PDB entry 8WZB | electron microscopy, 3.28 A resolution | chains D and E of the 11 polymer chains in the assembly

[Chain D]
Molecule: Radial spoke head protein 3 homolog B
From: Mus musculus
Reference sequence: Q9DA80 (RSH3B_MOUSE); residues 1-389 here = UniProt positions 1-389
Sequence (389 residues; each row starts with the number of its first residue):
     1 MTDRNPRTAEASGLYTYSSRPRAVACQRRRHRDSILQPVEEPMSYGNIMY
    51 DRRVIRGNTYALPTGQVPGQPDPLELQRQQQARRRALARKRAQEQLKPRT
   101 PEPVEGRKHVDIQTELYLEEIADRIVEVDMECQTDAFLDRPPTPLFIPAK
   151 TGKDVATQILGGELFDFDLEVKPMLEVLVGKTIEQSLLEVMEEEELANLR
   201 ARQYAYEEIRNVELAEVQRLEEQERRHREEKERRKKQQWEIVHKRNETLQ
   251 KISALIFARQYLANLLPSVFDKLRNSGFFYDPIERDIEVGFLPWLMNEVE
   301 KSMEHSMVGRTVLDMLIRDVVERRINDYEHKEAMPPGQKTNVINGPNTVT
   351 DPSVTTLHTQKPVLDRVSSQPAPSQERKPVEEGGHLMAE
Unresolved in the structure: 1-284, 331-389
UniProt features mapped onto this chain:
  - modified residue: Thr143 (Phosphothreonine)

[Chain E]
Molecule: Nucleoside diphosphate kinase homolog 5
From: Mus musculus
Reference sequence: Q99MH5 (NDK5_MOUSE); residues 1-211 here = UniProt positions 1-211
Sequence (225 residues; each row starts with the number of its first residue; numbers below 1 keep their minus sign (Met-13 is residue -13)):
   -13 MEQKLISEEDLGSGMEVSMPLPQIYVEKTLALIKPDVVDKEEEIQDIILG
    37 SGFTIIQRRKLHLSPEHCSNFYVEQYGKMFFPNLTAYMSSGPLVAMILAR
    87 HKAISYWKELMGPSNSLVAKETHPDSLRAIYGTDELRNALHGSNDFAASE
   137 REIRFMFPAVIIEPIPIGQAAKDYINLYVAPTLLQGLTELCKEKPPDPYL
   187 WLADWLMKNNPNKPKLCHFPVTEEP
Unresolved in the structure: -13 to 4, 206-211
Differences from the reference sequence: initiating methionine (-13); expression tag (-12 to 0)

[How chain D and chain E interact]
Residue-residue contacts - 24 pairs, chain D then chain E:
  Ile287(D) - Leu173(E)
  Ile287(D) - Thr174(E)
  Glu288(D) - Leu170(E)
  Met296(D) - Lys158(E)
  Met296(D) - Ile161(E)  hydrophobic
  Met296(D) - Asn162(E)
  Asn297(D) - Lys158(E)
  Glu300(D) - Gly154(E)
  Glu300(D) - Gln155(E)
  Glu300(D) - Lys158(E)
  Met303(D) - Ile151(E)  hydrophobic
  Met303(D) - Ile153(E)
  Glu304(D) - Ile153(E)
  Met307(D) - Gln9(E)
  Arg310(D) - Ile147(E)
  Thr311(D) - Pro8(E)  hydrogen bond (side chain-backbone)
  Thr311(D) - Gln9(E)
  Asp314(D) - Pro8(E)
  Asp314(D) - Gln9(E)
  Asp314(D) - Ile10(E)
  Arg318(D) - Leu7(E)
  Arg318(D) - Pro8(E)  hydrogen bond (side chain-backbone)
  Arg318(D) - Gln9(E)
  Arg318(D) - Ile10(E)
Interface residues without a listed pair, chain D (15 interface residues in all): Phe291, Leu292, Val299
Interface residues without a listed pair, chain E (17 interface residues in all): Ala157, Ala166

[Summary]
15 residues of chain D face 17 of chain E across their interface, with 2 hydrogen bonds. Polar contacts
include Thr311(D)-Pro8(E) and Arg318(D)-Pro8(E).
Chain D is Radial spoke head protein 3 homolog B and chain E is Nucleoside diphosphate kinase homolog 5, both
from Mus musculus; the structure, RS head-neck monomer, was determined by electron microscopy (same
publication as 8X2U).
